3GDS - chains A and B; structure by X-ray diffraction, 2.85 A resolution.

Chain A:
Name: Protease degS
Source organism: Escherichia coli
Notes: EC 3.4.21.-; fragment: full-length without membrane anchor
UniProt: P0AEE3 (DEGS_ECOLI); residues 27-355 here = UniProt positions 27-355
Sequence (340 residues; row label = number of the first residue in the row):
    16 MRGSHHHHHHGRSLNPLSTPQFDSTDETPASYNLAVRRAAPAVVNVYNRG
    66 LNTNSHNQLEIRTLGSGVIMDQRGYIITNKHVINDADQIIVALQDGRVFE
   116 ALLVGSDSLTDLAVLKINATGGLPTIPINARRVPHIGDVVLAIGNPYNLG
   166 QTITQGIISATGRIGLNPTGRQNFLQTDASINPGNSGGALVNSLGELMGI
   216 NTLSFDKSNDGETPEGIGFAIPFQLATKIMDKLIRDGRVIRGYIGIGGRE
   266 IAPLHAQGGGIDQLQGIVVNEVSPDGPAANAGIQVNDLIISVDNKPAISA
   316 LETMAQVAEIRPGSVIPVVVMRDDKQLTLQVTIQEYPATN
Unresolved in the structure: 16-37, 266-279, 336-342, 355
Sequence notes: expression tag (16-26); engineered mutation Pro-198 (His in P0AEE3), Ala-320 (Asp in P0AEE3)
Modified positions: Ser-201 (monoisopropylphosphorylserine; MIS)
UniProt features mapped onto this chain:
  - active site (Charge relay system): His-96, Asp-126
  - binding site (substrate): Thr-184, Ile-259 to Arg-264, Tyr-351
  - mutagenesis: Asp-122 (D122A: Causes substantial reduction of peptidase activity. Binds activator peptides), Tyr-162 (Y162A: Loss of peptidase activity. Binds activator peptides; Y162F: Loss of 60% of peptidase activity), Arg-178 (R178A: Causes substantial reduction of peptidase activity), Pro-183 (P183A: Loss of peptidase activity. Also affects an interface contact between the PDZ and protease domains), Gln-191 (Q191A: Loss of peptidase activity), Glu-227 (E227A: Loss of peptidase activity), Lys-243 (K243D: Increases the basal rate of RseA cleavage 3-fold, acts synergistically with an rseB disruption), Arg-256 (R256A: Dramatically increases the basal rate of RseA cleavage; R256D: Dramatically increases the basal rate of RseA cleavage)
Reported in the primary citation:
  - mutagenesis - H198P (150-fold), H198P/D320A (20-fold to 100-fold), H198P/K243D (20-fold to 100-fold): increased catalytic activity on RseA
  - mutagenesis - H198P (7-fold): increased catalytic activity on YqF
  - mutagenesis - H198P/D320A, H198P/K243D: increased binding to OMP-peptide
  - mutagenesis - K243D, D320A: increased catalytic activity (citing earlier work)
  - mutagenesis - H198P (Kd 1.9 uM), K243D, D320A: increased binding to peptide

Chain B:
Name: DNRDGNVYYF peptide
Sequence (10 residues; row label = number of the first residue in the row):
   401 DNRDGNVYYF
Unresolved in the structure: 401-406

Chain A / chain B interface:
Residue-residue contacts (15; chain A residue first):
  Thr-184(A) / Val-407(B)
  Tyr-258(A) / Phe-410(B)
  Ile-259(A) / Phe-410(B)  hydrogen bond (backbone-backbone)
  Gly-260(A) / Phe-410(B)  hydrogen bond (backbone-backbone)
  Ile-261(A) / Phe-410(B)  hydrogen bond (backbone-backbone)
  Gly-262(A) / Tyr-408(B)
  Gly-262(A) / Tyr-409(B)
  Gly-263(A) / Tyr-408(B)  hydrogen bond (backbone-backbone)
  Glu-265(A) / Tyr-408(B)
  Glu-286(A) / Tyr-409(B)
  Leu-316(A) / Tyr-408(B)  hydrophobic
  Met-319(A) / Tyr-408(B)  hydrophobic
  Met-319(A) / Phe-410(B)  hydrophobic
  Val-322(A) / Phe-410(B)  hydrophobic
  Tyr-351(A) / Tyr-409(B)
Interface residues without a listed pair, chain A (16 interface residues in all): Gly-257, Ala-315, Thr-318

Overview:
16 residues of chain A face 4 of chain B across their interface, with 4 hydrogen bonds. Among the polar pairs
are Gly-260(A)/Phe-410(B), Ile-261(A)/Phe-410(B) and Ile-259(A)/Phe-410(B). The paper reports that H198P,
H198P/D320A and H198P/K243D of chain A increase catalytic activity on RseA; H198P, K243D and D320A of chain A
increase binding to peptide.
Here chain A is Protease degS (Escherichia coli) and chain B is DNRDGNVYYF peptide. Entry 3GDS (Crystal
structure of DegS H198P/D320A mutant modified by DFP in complex with DNRDGNVYYF peptide) was determined by
X-ray diffraction, deposited together with 3GCO.
